1SX4 - chains C and D of the 21 polymer chains in the assembly; structure by X-ray diffraction, 3.00 A resolution.

[Chain C (and D)]
Protein: groEL protein
From: Escherichia coli
Notes: chain D of this document is another copy of the same molecule, construct and numbering; everything in this record applies to it too
UniProtKB: P0A6F5 (CH60_ECOLI); residues 2-525 here correspond to UniProt positions 1-524 (UniProt number = residue number - 1)
Amino-acid sequence (524 residues; row label = number of the first residue in the row):
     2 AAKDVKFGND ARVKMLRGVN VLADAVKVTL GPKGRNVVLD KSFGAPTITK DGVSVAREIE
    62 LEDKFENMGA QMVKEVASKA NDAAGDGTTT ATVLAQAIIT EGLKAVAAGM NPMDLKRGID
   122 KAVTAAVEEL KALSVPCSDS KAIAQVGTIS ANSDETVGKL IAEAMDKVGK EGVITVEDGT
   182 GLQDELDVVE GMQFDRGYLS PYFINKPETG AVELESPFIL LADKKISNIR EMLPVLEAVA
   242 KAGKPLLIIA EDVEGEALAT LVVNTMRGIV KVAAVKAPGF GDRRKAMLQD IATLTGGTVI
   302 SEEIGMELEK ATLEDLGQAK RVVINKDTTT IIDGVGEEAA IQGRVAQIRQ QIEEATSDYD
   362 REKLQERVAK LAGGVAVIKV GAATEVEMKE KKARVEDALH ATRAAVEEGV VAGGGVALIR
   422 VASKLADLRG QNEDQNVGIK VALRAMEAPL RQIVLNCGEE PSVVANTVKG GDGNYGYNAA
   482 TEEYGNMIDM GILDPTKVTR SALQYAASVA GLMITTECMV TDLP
Ion coordination: Mg2+: Asp87 (together with ADP)
Ligand contacts: ADP (adenosine-5'-diphosphate): Thr30, Leu31, Gly32, Pro33, Lys51, Asp87, Gly88, Thr89, Thr90, Thr91, Ile150, Ser154, Gly414, Gly415, Gly416, Ile454, Tyr478, Asn479, Ala480, Ala481, Met488, Ile493, Asp495

[How chain C and chain D interact]
Residue-residue contacts - 66 pairs, chain C then chain D:
  Ala2(C) with Glu61(D), hydrogen bond (backbone-side chain)
  Ala3(C) with Glu61(D); Leu62(D); Glu63(D)
  Lys4(C) with Glu59(D), hydrogen bond (side chain-backbone); Glu61(D), hydrogen bond (backbone-backbone)
  Val6(C) with Val22(D), hydrophobic; Ile60(D), hydrophobic
  Phe8(C) with Asp25(D); Ala26(D)
  Arg13(C) with Arg36(D)
  Met69(C) with Val39(D), hydrophobic; Asp41(D); Pro47(D), hydrophobic
  Gln72(C) with Ala46(D); Pro47(D)
  Met73(C) with Pro47(D); Ile49(D), hydrophobic
  Glu76(C) with Thr385(D); Glu386(D), hydrogen bond (side chain-backbone); Val387(D), hydrogen bond (side chain-backbone)
  Lys80(C) with Ala384(D)
  Val107(C) with Arg36(D)
  Met111(C) with Arg36(D)
  Asn112(C) with Lys34(D)
  Pro113(C) with Arg36(D)
  Met114(C) with Gly35(D)
  Ser302(C) with Tyr203(D)
  Glu304(C) with Tyr203(D), hydrogen bond; Val264(D)
  Ile305(C) with Tyr203(D), hydrophobic; Val264(D); Met267(D), hydrophobic
  Gly306(C) with Val264(D)
  Gln348(C) with Pro208(D)
  Gln351(C) with Glu209(D), hydrogen bond (side chain-backbone)
  Glu355(C) with Thr210(D)
  Tyr506(C) with Ala384(D); Thr385(D)
  Ser509(C) with Ala384(D); Thr385(D), hydrogen bond; Glu388(D), hydrogen bond
  Val510(C) with Thr385(D)
  Leu513(C) with Asn37(D); Ile49(D), hydrophobic; Val387(D); Glu388(D)
  Thr516(C) with Arg36(D); Asn37(D), hydrogen bond
  Thr517(C) with Asn37(D); Val39(D)
  Glu518(C) with Val29(D); Arg36(D), salt bridge; Asn37(D), hydrogen bond (backbone-backbone)
  Cys519(C) with Ala26(D), hydrophobic; Asn37(D); Val38(D), hydrophobic; Val39(D), hydrogen bond (backbone-backbone)
  Met520(C) with Val39(D)
  Val521(C) with Val39(D), hydrogen bond (backbone-backbone); Leu40(D); Asp41(D), hydrogen bond (backbone-backbone); Glu59(D); Ile60(D), hydrophobic
  Thr522(C) with Asp41(D), hydrogen bond
  Leu524(C) with Glu63(D)
Other interface residues (no listed pair), chain C (38 interface residues in all): Lys65, Arg118, Gln505
Other interface residues (no listed pair), chain D (37 interface residues in all): Pro33, Asn153, Leu183, Ala260, Val263, Arg268

[In short]
Chain C and chain D form an interface of 38 and 37 residues respectively; the contacts include 15 hydrogen
bonds and 1 salt bridge. Polar contacts include Glu518(C)-Arg36(D), Ala2(C)-Glu61(D) and Lys4(C)-Glu59(D).
Bound to chain C: ADP.
Both chains are groEL protein (Escherichia coli). Entry 1SX4 (GroEL-GroES-ADP7) was determined by X-ray
diffraction (same publication as 1SS8, 1SVT and 1SX3).
